Entry 9D48 (electron microscopy, 2.66 A resolution); this record covers chains A and F of the 12 polymer chains in the assembly.

== Chain A ==
Name: Fatty acid synthase subunit beta
From: Candida albicans
Notes: EC 2.3.1.86, 4.2.1.59, 1.3.1.9, 2.3.1.38, 2.3.1.39, 3.1.2.14
Reference sequence: P34731 (FAS1_CANAX); numbering as in UniProt (aligned over 1-2037)
Amino-acid sequence (2037 residues; row label = number of the first residue in the row):
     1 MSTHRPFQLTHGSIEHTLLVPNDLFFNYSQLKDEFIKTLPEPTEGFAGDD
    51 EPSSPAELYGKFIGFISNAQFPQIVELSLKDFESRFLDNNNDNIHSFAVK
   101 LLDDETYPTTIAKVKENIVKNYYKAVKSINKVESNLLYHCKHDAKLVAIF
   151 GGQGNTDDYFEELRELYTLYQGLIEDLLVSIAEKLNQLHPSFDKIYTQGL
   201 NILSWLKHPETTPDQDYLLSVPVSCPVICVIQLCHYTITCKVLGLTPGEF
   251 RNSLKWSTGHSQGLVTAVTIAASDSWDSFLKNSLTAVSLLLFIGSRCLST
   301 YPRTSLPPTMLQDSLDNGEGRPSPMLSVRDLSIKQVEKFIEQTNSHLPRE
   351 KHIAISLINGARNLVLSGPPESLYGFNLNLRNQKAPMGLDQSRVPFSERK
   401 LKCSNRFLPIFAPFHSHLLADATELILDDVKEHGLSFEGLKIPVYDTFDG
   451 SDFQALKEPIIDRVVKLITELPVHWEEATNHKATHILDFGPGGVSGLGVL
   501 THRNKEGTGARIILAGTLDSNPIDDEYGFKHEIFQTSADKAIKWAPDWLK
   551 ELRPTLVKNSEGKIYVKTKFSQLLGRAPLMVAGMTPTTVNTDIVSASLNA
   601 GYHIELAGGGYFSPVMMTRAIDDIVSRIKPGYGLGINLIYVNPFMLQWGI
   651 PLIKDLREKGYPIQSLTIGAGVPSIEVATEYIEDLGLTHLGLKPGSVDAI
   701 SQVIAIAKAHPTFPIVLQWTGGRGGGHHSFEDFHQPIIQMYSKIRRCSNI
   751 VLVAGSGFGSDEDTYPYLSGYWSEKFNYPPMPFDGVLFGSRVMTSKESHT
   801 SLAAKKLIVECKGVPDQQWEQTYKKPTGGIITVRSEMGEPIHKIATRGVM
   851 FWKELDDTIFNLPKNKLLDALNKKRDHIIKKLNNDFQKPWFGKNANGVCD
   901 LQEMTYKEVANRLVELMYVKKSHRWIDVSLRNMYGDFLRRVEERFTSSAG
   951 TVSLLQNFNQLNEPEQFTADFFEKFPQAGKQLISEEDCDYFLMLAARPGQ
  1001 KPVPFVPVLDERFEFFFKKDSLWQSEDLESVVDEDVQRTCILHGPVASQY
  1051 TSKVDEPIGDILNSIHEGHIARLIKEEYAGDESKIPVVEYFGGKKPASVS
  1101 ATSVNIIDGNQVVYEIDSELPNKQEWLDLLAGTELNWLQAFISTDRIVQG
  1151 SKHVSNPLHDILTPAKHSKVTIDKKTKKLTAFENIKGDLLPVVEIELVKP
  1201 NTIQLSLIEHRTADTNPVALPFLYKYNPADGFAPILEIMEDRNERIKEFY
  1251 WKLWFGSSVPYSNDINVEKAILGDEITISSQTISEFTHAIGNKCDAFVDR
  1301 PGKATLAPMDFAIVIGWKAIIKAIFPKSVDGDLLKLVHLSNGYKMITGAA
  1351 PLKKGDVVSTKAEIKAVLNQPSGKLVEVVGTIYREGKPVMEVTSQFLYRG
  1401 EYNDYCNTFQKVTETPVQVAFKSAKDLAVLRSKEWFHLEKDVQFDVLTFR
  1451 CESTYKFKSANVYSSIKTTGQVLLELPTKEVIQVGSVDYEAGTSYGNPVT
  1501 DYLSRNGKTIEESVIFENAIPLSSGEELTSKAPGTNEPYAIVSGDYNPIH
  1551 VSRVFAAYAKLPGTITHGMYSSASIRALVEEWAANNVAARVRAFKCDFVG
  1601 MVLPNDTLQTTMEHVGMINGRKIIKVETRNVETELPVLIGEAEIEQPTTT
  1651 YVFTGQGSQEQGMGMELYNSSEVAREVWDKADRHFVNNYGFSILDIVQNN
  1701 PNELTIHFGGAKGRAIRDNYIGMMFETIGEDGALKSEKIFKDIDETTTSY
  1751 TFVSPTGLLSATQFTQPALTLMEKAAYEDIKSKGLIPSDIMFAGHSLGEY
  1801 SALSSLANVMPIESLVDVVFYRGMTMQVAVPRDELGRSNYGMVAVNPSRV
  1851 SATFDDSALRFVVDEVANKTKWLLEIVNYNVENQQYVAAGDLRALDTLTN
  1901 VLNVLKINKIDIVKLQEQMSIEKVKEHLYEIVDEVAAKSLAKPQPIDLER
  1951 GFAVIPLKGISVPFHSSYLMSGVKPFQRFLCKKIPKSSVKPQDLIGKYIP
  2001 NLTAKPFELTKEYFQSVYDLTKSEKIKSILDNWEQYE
Disordered / not traced: 1-2, 1730-1733
Small-molecule neighbours: FMN (flavin mononucleotide): Ala582, Gly583, Met584, Thr585, Pro586, Thr587, Asn637, Ile639, Gly669, Ala670, Lys693, Thr720, Arg723, Gly724, Gly725, Gly726, Ser756, Gly757, Phe758, Leu787, Gly789, Ser790, Arg791, Met793, Leu1042, His1043, Gly1044, Val1046, Ala1047
Curated features (UniProtKB/Swiss-Prot):
  - active site: Ser261 (For acetyltransferase activity), Ser1796 (For malonyltransferase activity)

== Chain F ==
Name: Fatty acid synthase subunit alpha
From: Candida albicans
Notes: EC 2.3.1.86, 1.1.1.100, 2.3.1.41
Reference sequence: P43098 (FAS2_CANAX); numbering as in UniProt (aligned over 1-1885)
Amino-acid sequence (1885 residues; row label = number of the first residue in the row):
     1 MKPEIEQELSHTLLTELLAYQFASPVRWIETQDVFLKQHNTERIIEIGPS
    51 PTLAGMANRTIKAKYESYDAALSLQRQVLCYSKDAKEIYYKPDPADLAPK
   101 ETPKQEESTPSAPAAATPTPAAAAAPTPAPAPASAGPVESIPDEPVKANL
   151 LIHVLVAQKLKKPLDAVPMTKAIKDLVNGKSTVQNEILGDLGKEFGSTPE
   201 KPEDTPLEELAEQFQDSFSGQLGKTSTSLIGRLMSSKMPGGFSITTARKY
   251 LESRFGLGAGRQDSVLLMALTNEPANRLGSEADAKTFFDGIAQKYASSAG
   301 ISLSSGAGSGAGAANSGGAVVDSAALDALTAENKKLAKQQLEVLARYLQS
   351 RLKQGSLKSFIKEKEASAVLQKELDLWEAEHGEFYAKGIQPTFSALKSRT
   401 YDSYWNWARQDVLSMYFDIIFGKLTSVDRETINQCIQIMNRANPTLIKFM
   451 QYHIDHCPEYKGETYKLAKRLGQQLIDNCKQVLTEDPVYKDVSRITGPKT
   501 KVSAKGNIEYEETQKDSVRKFEQYVYEMAQGGAMTKVSQPTIQEDLARVY
   551 KAISKQASKDSKLELQRVYEDLLKVVESSKEIETEQLTKDILQAATVPTT
   601 PTEEVDDPCTPSSDDEIASLPDKTSIIQPVSSTIPSQTIPFLHIQKKTKD
   651 GWEYNKKLSSLYLDGLESAAINGLTFKDKYVLVTGAGAGSIGAEILQGLI
   701 SGGAKVIVTTSRFSKKVTEYYQNMYARYGAAGSTLIVVPFNQGSKQDVDA
   751 LVQYIYDEPKKGGLGWDLDAIIPFAAIPENGNGLDNIDSKSEFAHRIMLT
   801 NLLRLLGAVKSKKPTDTRPAQCILPLSPNHGTFGFDGLYSESKISLETLF
   851 NRWYSEDWGSKLTVCGAVIGWTRGTGLMSANNIIAEGIEKLGVRTFSQKE
   901 MAFNILGLLTPEIVQLCQEEPVMADLNGGLQFIDNLKDFTSKLRTDLLET
   951 ADIRRAVSIESAIEQKVVNGDNVDANYSKVMVEPRANMKFDFPTLKSYDE
  1001 IKQIAPELEGMLDLENVVVVTGFAEVGPWGNSRTRWEMEAYGEFSLEGAI
  1051 EMAWIMGFIKYHNGNLQGKPYSGWVDAKTQTPIDEKDIKSKYEEEILEHS
  1101 GIRLIEPELFNGYDPKKKQMIQEIVVQHDLEPFECSKETAEQYKHEHGEK
  1151 CEIFEIEESGEYTVRILKGATLYVPKALRFDRLVAGQIPTGWDARTYGIP
  1201 EDTISQVDPITLYVLVATVEALLSAGITDPYEFYKYVHVSEVGNCSGSGM
  1251 GGVSALRGMFKDRYADKPVQNDILQESFINTMSAWVNMLLLSSSGPIKTP
  1301 VGACATAVESVDIGIETILSGKAKVVLVGGYDDFQEEGSYEFANMNATSN
  1351 SIEEFKHGRTPKEMSRPTTTTRNGFMEAQGSGIQVIMTADLALKMGVPIH
  1401 AVLAMTATATDKIGRSVPAPGKGILTTAREHHGNLKYPSPLLNIKYRKRQ
  1451 LNKRLEQIKSWEETELSYLQEEAELAKEEFGDEFSMHEFLKERTEEVYRE
  1501 SKRQVSDAKKQWGNSFYKSDPRIAPLRGALAAFNLTIDDIGVASFHGTST
  1551 VANDKNESATINNMMKHLGRSEGNPVFGVFQKYLTGHPKGAAGAWMLNGA
  1601 IQILESGLVPGNRNADNVDKLLEQYEYVLYPSRSIQTDGIKAVSVTSFGF
  1651 GQKGAQAVVVHPDYLFAVLDRSTYEEYATKVSARNKKTYRYMHNAITRNT
  1701 MFVAKDKAPYSDELEQPVYLDPLARVEENKKKLVFSDKTIQSNQSYVGEV
  1751 AQKTAKALSTLNKSSKGVGVDVELLSAINIDNETFIERNFTGNEVEYCLN
  1801 TAHPQASFTGTWSAKEAVFKALGVESKGAGASLIDIEITRDVNGAPKVIL
  1851 HGEAKKAAAKAGVKNVNISISHDDFQATAVALSEF
Disordered / not traced: 95-321, 537-628, 972-978, 1748-1885
Curated features (UniProtKB/Swiss-Prot):
  - active site (For beta-ketoacyl synthase activity): Cys1304, His1546, His1587
  - binding site (acetyl-CoA): Asp1771 to Glu1773, Tyr1797, Ser1807, Glu1816 to Ser1826, Arg1840 to Asn1843, Ile1870 to His1872
  - binding site (Mg(2+)): Asp1771, Val1772, Glu1773, Ser1871, His1872
  - modified residue: Ser181 (O-(pantetheine 4'-phosphoryl)serine)

== Chain A / chain F interface ==
Pairs across the interface (4):
  Thr309(A) with Gln75(F), hydrogen bond
  Met310(A) with Gln75(F)
  His346(A) with Ser67(F)
  Leu347(A) with Ala70(F)
Other interface residues (no listed pair), chain A (5 interface residues in all): Lys351
Other interface residues (no listed pair), chain F (4 interface residues in all): Ala71

== In short ==
The interface between chain A and chain F involves 5 residues on one side and 4 on the other; the contacts
include 1 hydrogen bond. The hydrogen-bonded pair is Thr309(A)-Gln75(F). Chain A binds flavin mononucleotide.
Chain A is Fatty acid synthase subunit beta and chain F is Fatty acid synthase subunit alpha, both from
Candida albicans; the structure, Atomic model of Ketoacyl Reductase domain and 4 helical bundle of Candida
albicans Fatty Acid Synthase ..., was determined by electron microscopy (same publication as 9D49, 9P4V, 9P4W,
9D47 and 9D4A).
